PDB entry 7YO1 | electron microscopy, 3.60 A resolution | chains B and H of the 8 polymer chains in the assembly

Chain B (and H):
Protein: Leucine-rich repeat-containing protein 26
Organism: Homo sapiens
Notes: chain H of this document is another copy of the same molecule, construct and numbering; everything in this record applies to it too
UniProt: Q2I0M4 (LRC26_HUMAN); numbering as in UniProt (aligned over 1-334)
Chain sequence (334 residues; each row starts with the number of its first residue):
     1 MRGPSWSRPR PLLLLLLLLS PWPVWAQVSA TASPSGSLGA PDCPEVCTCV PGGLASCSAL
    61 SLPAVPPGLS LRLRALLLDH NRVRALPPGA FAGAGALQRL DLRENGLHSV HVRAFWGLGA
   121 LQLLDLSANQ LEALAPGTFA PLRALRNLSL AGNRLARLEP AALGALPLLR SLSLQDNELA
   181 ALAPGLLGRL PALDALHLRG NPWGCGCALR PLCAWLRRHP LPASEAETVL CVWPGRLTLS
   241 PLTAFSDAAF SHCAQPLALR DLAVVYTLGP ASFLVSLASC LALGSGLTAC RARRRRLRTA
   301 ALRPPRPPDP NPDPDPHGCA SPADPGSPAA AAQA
Disordered / not traced: 1-42, 306-334
Curated features (UniProtKB/Swiss-Prot):
  - glycosylation: Asn147 (N-linked (GlcNAc...) asparagine)
Disulfide bonds: Cys47-Cys57, Cys205-Cys231

Chain B / chain H interface:
Contacting residue pairs (15):
  Arg154(B) - Arg84(H)
  Asp176(B) - Ala64(H)
  Asp176(B) - Val65(H)  hydrogen bond (side chain-backbone)
  Arg199(B) - Val65(H)
  Arg199(B) - Pro67(H)
  Gly200(B) - Pro87(H)
  Pro202(B) - Pro88(H)
  Ala226(B) - Leu69(H)
  Leu230(B) - Trp116(H)  hydrophobic
  Val232(B) - Pro88(H)  hydrophobic
  Arg236(B) - His111(H)
  Arg236(B) - Val112(H)
  Arg236(B) - Arg113(H)  hydrogen bond (backbone-side chain)
  Leu239(B) - Arg113(H)
  Leu239(B) - Trp116(H)  hydrophobic
Interface residues without a listed pair, chain B (12 interface residues in all): Ala128, Leu237
Interface residues without a listed pair, chain H (12 interface residues in all): Pro63

Overview:
The chain B/chain H interface involves 12 residues from each chain; the contacts include 2 hydrogen bonds.
Among the polar pairs are Asp176(B)-Val65(H) and Arg236(B)-Arg113(H).
Chain B and chain H are both Leucine-rich repeat-containing protein 26 (Homo sapiens); the structure, Cryo-EM
structure of RCK1 mutated human Slo1-LRRC26 complex, was determined by electron microscopy.
